Entry 6REB (electron microscopy, 3.20 A resolution); this record covers chains 2 and 7 of the 31 polymer chains in the assembly.

Chain 2:
Molecule: ASA-2: Polytomella F-ATP synthase associated subunit 2
From: Polytomella sp. Pringsheim 198.80
Notes: engineered mutation(s): P165F, N167S
Amino-acid sequence (441 residues; numbered 5 to 445; the number before each row is that of its first residue):
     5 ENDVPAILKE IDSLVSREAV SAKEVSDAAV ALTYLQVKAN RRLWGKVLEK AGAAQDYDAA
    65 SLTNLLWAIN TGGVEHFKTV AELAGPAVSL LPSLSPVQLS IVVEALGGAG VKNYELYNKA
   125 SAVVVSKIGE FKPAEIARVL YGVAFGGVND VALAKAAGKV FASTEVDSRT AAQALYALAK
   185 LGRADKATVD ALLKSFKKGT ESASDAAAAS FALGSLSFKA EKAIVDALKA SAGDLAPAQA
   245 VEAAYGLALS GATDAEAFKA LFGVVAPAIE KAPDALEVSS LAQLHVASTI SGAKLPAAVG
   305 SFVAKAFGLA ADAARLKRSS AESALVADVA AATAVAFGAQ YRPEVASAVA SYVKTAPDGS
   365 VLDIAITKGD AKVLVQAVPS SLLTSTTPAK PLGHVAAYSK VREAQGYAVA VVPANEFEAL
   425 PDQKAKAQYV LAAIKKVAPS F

Chain 7:
Molecule: Mitochondrial ATP synthase associated protein ASA7
From: Polytomella sp. Pringsheim 198.80
UniProt: D8V7I2 (D8V7I2_9CHLO); residues 1-190 here = UniProt positions 1-190
Amino-acid sequence (190 residues; each row starts with the number of its first residue):
     1 MSSVRAGVEA GRRDLTTFTF SGLQDAPVAA LSGSIKLNVA AKAGKAEVTV AAGAAKAATQ
    61 VSAAALRKLS GSKISLAEVA RISVLHSSIQ NYLLSLSNER YQLLSQWPDF TTMYGKDFYY
   121 RAHPEDLKKF YDAADEYYKL YETVTEFDSL SALASQVVPN YAARRRSTVH PAIGSTVADG
   181 AFTNFLLSKQ
Not modelled in the structure: 1-14

Chain 2 / chain 7 interface:
Residue-residue contacts (112):
  Glu5(2) - Lys56(7)
  Asn6(2) - Lys56(7)
  Asn6(2) - Ala57(7)
  Asn6(2) - Ala58(7)  hydrogen bond (side chain-backbone)
  Asp7(2) - Lys56(7)  hydrogen bond (backbone-backbone)
  Asp7(2) - Ala57(7)
  Val8(2) - Ala57(7)
  Ala10(2) - Ala55(7)  hydrophobic
  Ile11(2) - Val50(7)
  Ile11(2) - Ala52(7)
  Ile11(2) - Ala55(7)
  Ile11(2) - Ala57(7)
  Glu14(2) - Ala52(7)
  Glu14(2) - Ala55(7)
  Ile15(2) - Ile35(7)  hydrophobic
  Ile15(2) - Ala52(7)  hydrophobic
  Leu18(2) - Ser34(7)
  Lys27(2) - Ser32(7)
  Glu28(2) - Ser32(7)
  Glu28(2) - Ser34(7)
  Asp31(2) - Ala30(7)
  Asp31(2) - Leu31(7)  hydrogen bond (side chain-backbone)
  Asp31(2) - Ser32(7)  hydrogen bond (side chain-backbone)
  Asp31(2) - Ile35(7)
  Val34(2) - Pro27(7)  hydrophobic
  Val34(2) - Leu37(7)  hydrophobic
  Ala35(2) - Ile35(7)  hydrophobic
  Ala35(2) - Val50(7)  hydrophobic
  Thr37(2) - Leu69(7)
  Tyr38(2) - Ala26(7)
  Tyr38(2) - Pro27(7)  hydrogen bond (side chain-backbone)
  Tyr38(2) - Thr59(7)
  Tyr38(2) - Val61(7)
  Leu39(2) - Val50(7)  hydrophobic
  Leu39(2) - Thr59(7)
  Gln40(2) - Val61(7)
  Gln40(2) - Ala65(7)  hydrogen bond (side chain-backbone)
  Gln40(2) - Leu69(7)
  Lys42(2) - Leu69(7)  hydrogen bond (side chain-backbone)
  Lys42(2) - Ser72(7)  hydrogen bond
  Lys42(2) - Ile74(7)
  Arg45(2) - Ile74(7)  hydrogen bond (side chain-backbone)
  Arg45(2) - Ser75(7)  hydrogen bond (side chain-backbone)
  Arg45(2) - Leu76(7)
  Trp48(2) - Leu76(7)
  Gly49(2) - Leu76(7)
  Leu52(2) - Leu76(7)  hydrophobic
  Ala64(2) - Leu31(7)  hydrophobic
  Ser65(2) - Leu31(7)
  Asn68(2) - Pro27(7)
  Asn68(2) - Leu31(7)
  Trp71(2) - Gly22(7)
  Trp71(2) - Leu23(7)
  Trp71(2) - Ala26(7)  hydrophobic
  Trp71(2) - Pro27(7)
  Asn74(2) - Ser21(7)
  Asn74(2) - Ser70(7)
  Thr75(2) - Ser21(7)
  Thr75(2) - Gly22(7)
  Thr75(2) - Leu66(7)
  Thr75(2) - Leu69(7)
  Thr75(2) - Ser70(7)
  Gly76(2) - Leu69(7)
  Gly77(2) - Ser70(7)
  Gly77(2) - Lys73(7)
  Gly77(2) - Ile74(7)  hydrogen bond (backbone-backbone)
  Val78(2) - Leu15(7)
  Val78(2) - Ile74(7)  hydrophobic
  Val78(2) - Leu76(7)  hydrophobic
  Glu79(2) - Leu15(7)  hydrogen bond (side chain-backbone)
  Glu79(2) - Lys73(7)
  Glu79(2) - Ser75(7)
  Glu79(2) - Leu76(7)  hydrogen bond (backbone-backbone)
  His80(2) - Leu76(7)
  His80(2) - Glu78(7)  salt bridge
  Lys82(2) - Glu78(7)
  Val101(2) - Asp25(7)
  Glu108(2) - Phe20(7)
  Glu108(2) - Ser21(7)  hydrogen bond
  Gly112(2) - Leu15(7)  hydrogen bond (backbone-backbone)
  Gly112(2) - Thr16(7)  hydrogen bond (backbone-backbone)
  Ala113(2) - Leu15(7)
  Glu139(2) - Asp25(7)
  Arg142(2) - Phe20(7)
  Arg142(2) - Gln24(7)  hydrogen bond (side chain-backbone)
  Arg142(2) - Asp25(7)  salt bridge
  Tyr145(2) - Thr16(7)  hydrogen bond
  Tyr145(2) - Phe18(7)  hydrogen bond (side chain-backbone)
  Tyr145(2) - Phe20(7)  hydrophobic
  Phe149(2) - Thr16(7)
  Arg173(2) - Phe20(7)
  Arg173(2) - Gln24(7)
  Arg173(2) - Arg67(7)
  Gln177(2) - Phe20(7)
  Tyr180(2) - Thr16(7)
  Tyr180(2) - Phe18(7)
  Tyr180(2) - Phe20(7)  hydrophobic
  Ser206(2) - Arg67(7)
  Ser208(2) - Arg67(7)
  Asp209(2) - Phe20(7)
  Asp209(2) - Arg67(7)  salt bridge
  Ala211(2) - Phe18(7)  hydrophobic
  Ala212(2) - Phe18(7)  hydrophobic
  Ala212(2) - Phe20(7)  hydrophobic
  Asp238(2) - Lys68(7)  salt bridge
  Ala240(2) - Gly71(7)
  Ala242(2) - Thr17(7)
  Gln243(2) - Thr17(7)
  Gln243(2) - Phe18(7)
  Gln243(2) - Gly71(7)
  Glu246(2) - Thr17(7)  hydrogen bond
  Glu246(2) - Phe18(7)
Interface residues without a listed pair, chain 2 (62 interface residues in all): Arg21, Ser30, Ile105, Ala176, Glu205, Phe215
Interface residues without a listed pair, chain 7 (47 interface residues in all): Thr19, Ala29, Val39, Val48, Ala51, Gly53, Ala54, Ala64

In short:
62 residues of chain 2 face 47 of chain 7 across their interface; the contacts include 20 hydrogen bonds and 4
salt bridges. Polar pairs include His80(2)-Glu78(7), Arg142(2)-Asp25(7) and Asp209(2)-Arg67(7).
Chain 2 is ASA-2: Polytomella F-ATP synthase associated subunit 2 and chain 7 is Mitochondrial ATP synthase
associated protein ASA7, both from Polytomella sp. Pringsheim 198.80; the structure, Cryo-EM structure of
Polytomella F-ATP synthase, Rotary substate 3A, composite map, was determined by electron microscopy (same
publication as 6RD4, 6RD5, 6RD6, 6RD7, 6RD8, 6RD9 and 46 further entries).
